4PK6 - chains A and B; structure by X-ray diffraction, 3.45 A resolution.

Chain A (and B):
Name: Indoleamine 2,3-dioxygenase 1
Source organism: Homo sapiens
Notes: EC 1.13.11.52; chain B of this document is another copy of the same molecule, construct and numbering; everything in this record applies to it too
Reference sequence: P14902 (I23O1_HUMAN); numbering as in UniProt (aligned over 1-403)
Amino-acid sequence (423 residues; each row starts with the number of its first residue; numbers below 1 keep their minus sign (Met-19 is residue -19)):
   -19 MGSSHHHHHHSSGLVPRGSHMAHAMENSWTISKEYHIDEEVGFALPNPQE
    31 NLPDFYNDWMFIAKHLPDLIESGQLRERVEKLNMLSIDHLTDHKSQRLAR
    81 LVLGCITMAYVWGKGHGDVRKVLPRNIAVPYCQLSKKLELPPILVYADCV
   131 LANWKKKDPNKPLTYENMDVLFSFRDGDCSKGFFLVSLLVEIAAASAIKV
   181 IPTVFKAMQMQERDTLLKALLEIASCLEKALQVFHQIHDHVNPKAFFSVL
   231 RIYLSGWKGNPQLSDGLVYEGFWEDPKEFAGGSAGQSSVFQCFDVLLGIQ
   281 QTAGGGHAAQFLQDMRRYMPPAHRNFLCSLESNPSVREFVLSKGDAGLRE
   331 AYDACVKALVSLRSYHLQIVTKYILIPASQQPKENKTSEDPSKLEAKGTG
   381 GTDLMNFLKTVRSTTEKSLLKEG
Disordered / not traced: -19 to 11, 361-379
Sequence notes: expression tag (-19 to 0)
UniProt features mapped onto this chain:
  - binding site (heme b): His346
Bound ions: heme Fe: His346 (together with PKL)
Residues lining bound ligands:
  - heme (HEM): Tyr126, Phe163, Val166, Ser167, Val170, Phe214, Val221, Ser263, Ala264, Gly265, Phe270, Phe291, Leu292, Arg343, His346, Ile349, Val350, Tyr353, Ile354, Leu384, Phe387, Leu388, Val391
  - PKL (N-[2-(3-chlorophenyl)ethyl]-3-(4-methylphenyl)imidazo[2,1-b][1,3]thiazole-5-carboxamide): Leu124, Val125, Tyr126, Cys129, Val130, Phe163, Phe164, Ser167, Phe226, Leu230, Arg231, Leu234, Gly262, Ser263, Ala264, Gln266, His346
What the authors report for this chain:
  - conformationally variable residues (side-chain flip): Phe226
  - binding site for PKL: Phe226

Chain A / chain B interface:
Contacting residue pairs (23; chain A residue first):
  Glu14(A) - Ser312(B)
  Tyr15(A) - Ser312(B)
  Glu119(A) - Gln280(B)
  Pro121(A) - Gly284(B)
  Phe259(A) - Gly284(B)
  Thr282(A) - Arg297(B)
  Gly284(A) - Lys257(B)
  Gly284(A) - Glu258(B)
  Gly284(A) - Phe259(B)
  Gln290(A) - Lys238(B)
  Gln290(A) - Gln290(B)
  Gln290(A) - Arg297(B)  hydrogen bond
  Gln293(A) - Arg297(B)
  Asp294(A) - Gln290(B)
  Arg297(A) - Thr282(B)  hydrogen bond (side chain-backbone)
  Arg297(A) - Gln293(B)
  Asn305(A) - Cys308(B)
  Asn305(A) - Glu311(B)
  Asn305(A) - Ser312(B)  hydrogen bond
  Cys308(A) - Cys308(B)  disulfide
  Ser309(A) - Cys308(B)
  Ser312(A) - Asn305(B)  hydrogen bond (backbone-side chain)
  Glu318(A) - Lys116(B)  salt bridge
Also at the interface, not in a pair above, chain A (17 interface residues in all): Glu311
Also at the interface, not in a pair above, chain B (19 interface residues in all): Ala283, Gly285, Gly286, Asp294
Cross-chain cystine bridges: Cys308(A)-Cys308(B)

In short:
17 residues of chain A face 19 of chain B across their interface, with 1 disulfide bond, 4 hydrogen bonds and
1 salt bridge. Polar pairs include Glu318(A)-Lys116(B), Gln290(A)-Arg297(B) and Arg297(A)-Thr282(B). Bound to
chain A: heme and compound PKL. The paper reports a binding site for PKL at Phe226(A); conformational
variability at Phe226(A).
Chain A and chain B are both Indoleamine 2,3-dioxygenase 1 (Homo sapiens); the structure, Crystal structure of
the indoleamine 2,3-dioxygenagse 1 (IDO1) complexed with imidazothiazole derivative, was determined by X-ray
diffraction together with 4PK5 from the same study.
